Entry 5KSB (X-ray diffraction, 2.90 A resolution); this record covers chains H and J of the 5 polymer chains in the assembly.

== Chain H ==
Molecule: T15 TCR beta TRBV9*01
Organism: Homo sapiens
Chain sequence (243 residues; numbered 2 to 257; 13 numbers in that range are skipped by the numbering (no residue carries them; nothing is unmodelled there); the number before each row is that of its first residue):
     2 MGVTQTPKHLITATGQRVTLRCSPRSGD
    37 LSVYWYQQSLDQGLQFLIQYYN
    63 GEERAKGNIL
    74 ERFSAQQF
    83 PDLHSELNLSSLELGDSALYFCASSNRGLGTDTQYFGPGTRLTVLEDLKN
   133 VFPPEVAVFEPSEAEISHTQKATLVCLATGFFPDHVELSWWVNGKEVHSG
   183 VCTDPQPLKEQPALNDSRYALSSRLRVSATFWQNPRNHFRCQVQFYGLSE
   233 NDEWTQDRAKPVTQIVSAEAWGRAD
Disordered / not traced: 2, 257
Cystine bridges: Cys23-Cys104, Cys158-Cys223

== Chain J ==
Molecule: DQ8.5-glia-gamma1 peptide
Organism: Triticum aestivum
Chain sequence (11 residues; row label = number of the first residue in the row; note: 1 number in that range is skipped by the numbering (no residue carries it; nothing is unmodelled there); numbers below 1 keep their minus sign (Gly-1 is residue -1)):
    -1 G
     1 PQQSFPEQEA

== How chain H and chain J interact ==
Residue-residue contacts (13; chain H residue first):
  Gly28(H) with Gln8(J), hydrogen bond (backbone-side chain)
  Leu37(H) with Gln8(J)
  Tyr57(H) with Gln8(J), hydrogen bond
  Asn108(H) with Glu7(J); Gln8(J), hydrogen bond (backbone-side chain)
  Arg109(H) with Phe5(J), hydrogen bond (side chain-backbone); Pro6(J), hydrogen bond (side chain-backbone); Glu7(J), salt bridge; Gln8(J)
  Leu111(H) with Phe5(J), hydrophobic; Pro6(J)
  Gly112(H) with Phe5(J)
  Thr113(H) with Phe5(J)

== Summary ==
8 residues of chain H face 4 of chain J across their interface; the contacts include 5 hydrogen bonds and 1
salt bridge. Polar contacts include Arg109(H)-Glu7(J), Gly28(H)-Gln8(J) and Tyr57(H)-Gln8(J).
Chain H is T15 TCR beta TRBV9*01 (Homo sapiens) and chain J is DQ8.5-glia-gamma1 peptide (Triticum aestivum);
the structure, T15-DQ8.5-glia-gamma1 complex, was determined by X-ray diffraction, deposited together with
5KS9 and 5KSA.
